PDB entry 7AB3 | X-ray diffraction, 2.40 A resolution | chains B and C of the 6 polymer chains in the assembly

== Chain B ==
Name: Couple_hipA domain-containing protein
Organism: Escherichia coli O127:H6 (strain E2348/69 / EPEC)
UniProt: B7UL97 (B7UL97_ECO27); residues 1-103 here = UniProt positions 1-103
Sequence (103 residues; row label = number of the first residue in the row):
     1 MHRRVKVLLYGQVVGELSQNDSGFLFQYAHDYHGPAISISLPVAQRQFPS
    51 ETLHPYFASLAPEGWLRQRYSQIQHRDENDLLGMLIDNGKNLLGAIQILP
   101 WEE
Unresolved in the structure: 1, 102-103

== Chain C ==
Name: HipA_C domain-containing protein
Organism: Escherichia coli O127:H6 (strain E2348/69 / EPEC)
UniProt: B7UL96 (B7UL96_ECO27); numbering as in UniProt (aligned over 1-335)
Sequence (341 residues; row label = number of the first residue in the row):
     1 MANCRILLTPLNERDEQRGYSTQGLKRLSGTAKLNPRLGFTRTQFVQELP
    51 RQQKGMAISGYQPKLQLVLDEGEFRVVDHQGNFILKPSPADFPGLAENEH
   101 ATMTLMSRLGFDVPVHGLLSFAPQSEEELEYAFVIRRYDRDNKGLPVHQE
   151 QLDGAMQITDKYGKTGNDNEQYVSYETLARFLVAHVNDNIAFKIDLFRRI
   201 VYAWLLGNNDMHLRNFGLVYSDGLTPALAPVYDFVSVAPYPEYFYSNYLA
   251 LPLLTREEGGRELAPGFHSDYGEYIGQDFLLLGESMGLAPRLLEKLFQDI
   301 RKENAIVMETYEQSFMTQDHIQAVLQCYRHRLGLLHHHHHH
Unresolved in the structure: 1, 340-341
Differences from the reference sequence: engineered mutation Ala57 (Ser in B7UL96); expression tag (336-341)
Modified / non-standard residues: Ser59 (phosphoserine; SEP)
What the authors report for this chain:
  - post-translational modification sites: Ser59
  - contacts within the chain: Ser59-Lys161, Ser59-His212, Ser59-Asp210
  - catalytic residues: Asp210 (proposed by the authors, not directly observed)
  - mutagenesis - S57A: abolished growth

== Chain B / chain C interface ==
Pairs across the interface (57; chain B residue first):
  Leu9(B) - His148(C)
  Tyr10(B) - Pro146(C)
  Tyr10(B) - His148(C)  hydrogen bond (side chain-backbone)
  Tyr10(B) - Tyr220(C)
  Ile37(B) - His148(C)
  Ser38(B) - Glu150(C)  hydrogen bond
  Ile39(B) - Glu150(C)  hydrogen bond (backbone-side chain)
  Ile39(B) - Ala155(C)  hydrophobic
  Ile39(B) - Phe181(C)  hydrophobic
  Ile39(B) - His185(C)
  Ile39(B) - Leu218(C)  hydrophobic
  Ile39(B) - Tyr220(C)
  Ser40(B) - Gly154(C)  hydrogen bond (side chain-backbone)
  Ser40(B) - Ala155(C)
  Ser40(B) - Gln157(C)
  Pro55(B) - Gly154(C)
  Pro55(B) - Gln157(C)
  Tyr56(B) - His148(C)  hydrogen bond
  Tyr56(B) - Glu150(C)
  Ser59(B) - Gln151(C)
  Ser59(B) - Asp153(C)  hydrogen bond
  Ser59(B) - Arg214(C)
  Ala61(B) - Arg214(C)  hydrogen bond (backbone-side chain)
  Glu63(B) - Lys161(C)  salt bridge
  Glu63(B) - Arg214(C)  salt bridge
  Gly64(B) - Gly60(C)
  Trp65(B) - Gln47(C)
  Trp65(B) - Leu49(C)
  Trp65(B) - Gly60(C)  hydrogen bond (backbone-backbone)
  Trp65(B) - Tyr61(C)
  Trp65(B) - Gln62(C)
  Trp65(B) - Pro63(C)  hydrophobic
  Trp65(B) - Lys64(C)
  Leu66(B) - Lys64(C)
  Gln68(B) - Leu49(C)
  Gln68(B) - Pro50(C)  hydrogen bond (side chain-backbone)
  Gln68(B) - Gln52(C)
  Arg69(B) - Gln47(C)
  Arg69(B) - Leu49(C)
  Gln72(B) - Gln47(C)
  Gln72(B) - Leu49(C)
  Lys90(B) - His79(C)
  Lys90(B) - Gln80(C)  hydrogen bond (backbone-side chain)
  Asn91(B) - Gln66(C)  hydrogen bond
  Asn91(B) - Asp78(C)
  Asn91(B) - His79(C)
  Asn91(B) - Gln80(C)
  Leu92(B) - Gln80(C)
  Leu92(B) - Arg137(C)
  Leu93(B) - Arg137(C)
  Leu93(B) - Asp139(C)
  Leu93(B) - Gln149(C)
  Gly94(B) - Asp139(C)  hydrogen bond (backbone-side chain)
  Gly94(B) - Pro146(C)
  Gly94(B) - Val147(C)
  Gly94(B) - Gln149(C)
  Ala95(B) - His148(C)
Other interface residues (no listed pair), chain B (26 interface residues in all): Ala36, Pro62, Ile96
Other interface residues (no listed pair), chain C (37 interface residues in all): Phe45, Val46, Met56, Leu65, Arg140, Ile158

== Overview ==
26 residues of chain B and 37 residues of chain C are in contact; the contacts include 12 hydrogen bonds and 2
salt bridges. Polar pairs include Glu63(B)-Lys161(C), Glu63(B)-Arg214(C) and Tyr10(B)-His148(C). The paper
reports the catalytic residue Asp210(C); S57A of chain C abolishes growth.
Chain B is Couple_hipA domain-containing protein and chain C is HipA_C domain-containing protein, both from
Escherichia coli O127:H6 (strain E2348/69 / EPEC); the structure, Crystal structure of the Escherichia coli
toxin-antitoxin system HipBST (HipT S57A), was determined by X-ray diffraction together with 7AB4 and 7AB5
from the same study.
